PDB entry 3WW3 | X-ray diffraction, 1.90 A resolution | chains A and B

== Chain A (and B) ==
Protein: L-ribose isomerase
Organism: Cellulomonas parahominis
Notes: chain B of this document is another copy of the same molecule, construct and numbering; everything in this record applies to it too
UniProt: L0N3Y0 (L0N3Y0_9CELL); residue numbers follow UniProt; this construct covers 2-249
Amino-acid sequence (256 residues; row label = number of the first residue in the row; numbers below 1 keep their minus sign (His-6 is residue -6)):
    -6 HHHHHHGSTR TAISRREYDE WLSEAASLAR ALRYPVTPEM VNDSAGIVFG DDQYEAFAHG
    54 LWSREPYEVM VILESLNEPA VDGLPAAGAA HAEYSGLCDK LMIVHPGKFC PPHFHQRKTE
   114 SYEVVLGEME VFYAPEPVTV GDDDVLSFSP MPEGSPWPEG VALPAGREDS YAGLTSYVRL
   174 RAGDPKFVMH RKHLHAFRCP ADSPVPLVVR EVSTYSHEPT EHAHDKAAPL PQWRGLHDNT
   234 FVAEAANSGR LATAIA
Unresolved in the structure: -6 to 1, 213-220 (chain B: -6 to 1, 214-219)
Differences from the reference sequence: expression tag (-6 to 1); engineered mutation Leu119 (Phe in L0N3Y0), Phe125 (Leu in L0N3Y0)
Metal / ion sites: Mn2+: His106, His108, Glu113, His188

== Chain A / chain B interface ==
Residue-residue contacts (103; chain A residue first):
  Leu25(A) - Arg26(B)
  Arg26(A) - Leu25(B)
  Arg26(A) - Glu116(B)
  Pro28(A) - Glu116(B)
  Pro28(A) - Asp177(B)
  Thr30(A) - Gly176(B)
  Thr30(A) - Pro178(B)
  Ser68(A) - Lys179(B)
  Leu69(A) - Ser114(B)
  Leu69(A) - Lys179(B)
  Leu69(A) - Val181(B)  hydrophobic
  Glu71(A) - Val181(B)
  Glu71(A) - His183(B)
  Pro72(A) - Phe141(B)  hydrophobic
  Ala73(A) - Arg184(B)  hydrogen bond (backbone-side chain)
  Val74(A) - Leu139(B)  hydrophobic
  Asp75(A) - Leu139(B)
  Asp75(A) - Ser140(B)
  Asp75(A) - Phe141(B)  hydrogen bond (side chain-backbone)
  Asp75(A) - Ser142(B)  hydrogen bond (side chain-backbone)
  Asp75(A) - Pro143(B)
  Asp75(A) - His183(B)  salt bridge
  Asp75(A) - Arg184(B)  hydrogen bond (backbone-side chain)
  Gly76(A) - Val138(B)
  Gly76(A) - Leu139(B)  hydrogen bond (backbone-backbone)
  Gly76(A) - Arg184(B)
  Gly76(A) - Lys185(B)  hydrogen bond (backbone-side chain)
  Leu77(A) - Tyr87(B)  hydrophobic
  Leu77(A) - Val138(B)
  Leu77(A) - Leu139(B)  hydrogen bond (backbone-backbone)
  Leu77(A) - Arg184(B)
  Pro78(A) - His84(B)
  Pro78(A) - Tyr87(B)
  Ala79(A) - Asp137(B)  hydrogen bond (backbone-backbone)
  Ala79(A) - Leu139(B)  hydrophobic
  Ala80(A) - His84(B)
  Gly81(A) - His84(B)  hydrogen bond (backbone-side chain)
  Ala82(A) - Leu139(B)  hydrophobic
  His84(A) - Pro78(B)
  His84(A) - Ala80(B)
  His84(A) - Gly81(B)
  Tyr87(A) - Leu77(B)  hydrophobic
  Tyr87(A) - Pro78(B)
  Tyr87(A) - Ser88(B)
  Ser88(A) - Tyr87(B)
  Ser88(A) - Ser88(B)  hydrogen bond
  Leu90(A) - Leu90(B)  hydrophobic
  Leu90(A) - Thr112(B)
  Leu90(A) - Val205(B)
  Leu90(A) - Ser206(B)
  Leu90(A) - Thr207(B)
  Asp92(A) - Lys179(B)  salt bridge
  Asp92(A) - Val205(B)
  Thr112(A) - Leu90(B)
  Ser114(A) - Leu69(B)
  Glu116(A) - Arg26(B)
  Glu116(A) - Pro28(B)
  Glu116(A) - Arg203(B)  salt bridge
  Asp137(A) - Pro78(B)
  Asp137(A) - Ala79(B)  hydrogen bond (backbone-backbone)
  Val138(A) - Gly76(B)
  Val138(A) - Leu77(B)
  Val138(A) - Ala79(B)
  Leu139(A) - Val74(B)  hydrophobic
  Leu139(A) - Asp75(B)
  Leu139(A) - Gly76(B)  hydrogen bond (backbone-backbone)
  Leu139(A) - Leu77(B)  hydrogen bond (backbone-backbone)
  Leu139(A) - Ala79(B)  hydrophobic
  Leu139(A) - Ala82(B)  hydrophobic
  Leu139(A) - Leu223(B)  hydrophobic
  Ser140(A) - Asp75(B)
  Phe141(A) - Pro72(B)  hydrophobic
  Phe141(A) - Asp75(B)  hydrogen bond (backbone-side chain)
  Phe141(A) - Ala220(B)
  Phe141(A) - Ala221(B)
  Phe141(A) - Pro222(B)  hydrophobic
  Ser142(A) - Asp75(B)  hydrogen bond (backbone-side chain)
  Pro143(A) - Asp75(B)
  Asp177(A) - Pro28(B)
  Pro178(A) - Thr30(B)
  Lys179(A) - Ser68(B)
  Lys179(A) - Asp92(B)  salt bridge
  Lys179(A) - Arg203(B)
  Val181(A) - Leu69(B)  hydrophobic
  Val181(A) - Glu71(B)
  His183(A) - Glu71(B)  salt bridge
  His183(A) - Asp75(B)  salt bridge
  Arg184(A) - Ala73(B)  hydrogen bond (side chain-backbone)
  Arg184(A) - Asp75(B)  hydrogen bond (side chain-backbone)
  Arg184(A) - Gly76(B)
  Arg184(A) - Leu77(B)
  Lys185(A) - Gly76(B)  hydrogen bond (side chain-backbone)
  Arg203(A) - Glu116(B)  salt bridge
  Arg203(A) - Lys179(B)
  Arg203(A) - Arg203(B)
  Val205(A) - Leu90(B)
  Val205(A) - Asp92(B)
  Val205(A) - Val205(B)  hydrophobic
  Ser206(A) - Leu90(B)
  Thr207(A) - Leu90(B)
  Ala221(A) - Phe141(B)
  Pro222(A) - Phe141(B)  hydrophobic
  Leu223(A) - Leu139(B)  hydrophobic
Interface residues without a listed pair, chain A (51 interface residues in all): Gly89, Val118, Asp135, Gly176
Interface residues without a listed pair, chain B (52 interface residues in all): Val29, Gly89, Val118

== Overview ==
51 residues of chain A and 52 residues of chain B are in contact, with 18 hydrogen bonds and 7 salt bridges.
Among the polar pairs are Asp75(A)-His183(B), Asp92(A)-Lys179(B) and Glu116(A)-Arg203(B). His106(A),
His108(A), Glu113(A) and His188(A) coordinate Mn2+.
Chain A and chain B are both L-ribose isomerase (Cellulomonas parahominis); the structure, X-ray structures of
Cellulomonas parahominis L-ribose isomerase with no ligand, was determined by X-ray diffraction, deposited
together with 3WW1, 3WW2 and 3WW4.
